2D45 - chains B and C of the 8 polymer chains in the assembly; structure by X-ray diffraction, 3.80 A resolution.

Chain B (and C):
Name: Methicillin resistance regulatory protein mecI
Organism: Staphylococcus aureus
Notes: chain C of this document is another copy of the same molecule, construct and numbering; everything in this record applies to it too
Reference sequence: P68261 (MECI_STAAN); residue numbers follow UniProt; this construct covers 1-123
Sequence (123 residues; each row starts with the number of its first residue):
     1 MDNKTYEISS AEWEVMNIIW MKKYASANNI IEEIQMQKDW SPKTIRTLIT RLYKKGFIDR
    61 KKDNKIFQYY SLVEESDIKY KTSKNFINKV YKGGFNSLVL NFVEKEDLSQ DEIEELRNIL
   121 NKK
Unresolved in the structure: 1-2, 122-123 (chain C: 1-4, 122-123)
Construct notes: modified residue (1, 16, 21, 36)
Modified positions: Mse1 (selenomethionine); Mse16, Mse21, Mse36 (selenomethionine; parent Met)
Curated features (UniProtKB/Swiss-Prot):
  - DNA-binding region: E7 to S71 (H-T-H motif)
  - site: N101, F102 (Cleavage)

Chain B / chain C interface:
Contacting residue pairs - 13 pairs, chain B then chain C:
  Mse36(B) with N121(C)
  K105(B) with K84(C), hydrogen bond (backbone-side chain)
  E106(B) with K84(C), hydrogen bond (backbone-side chain); N85(C)
  D107(B) with K84(C)
  L108(B) with N88(C), hydrogen bond (backbone-side chain)
  S109(B) with N88(C); K92(C), hydrogen bond (side chain-backbone); G93(C); G94(C)
  Q110(B) with K92(C)
  D111(B) with K92(C), hydrogen bond (backbone-backbone); G93(C), hydrogen bond (side chain-backbone)

In short:
Chain B and chain C form an interface of 8 and 7 residues respectively; the contacts include 6 hydrogen bonds.
Polar pairs include K105(B)-K84(C), E106(B)-K84(C) and L108(B)-N88(C). Curated annotation (UniProt) lists a
DNA-binding region on chain B.
Chain B and chain C are both Methicillin resistance regulatory protein mecI (Staphylococcus aureus); the
structure, Crystal structure of the MecI-mecA repressor-operator complex, was determined by X-ray diffraction.
